Entry 9BYM (electron microscopy, 3.11 A resolution); this record covers chains D and G of the 18 polymer chains in the assembly.

[Chain D]
Name: ATP synthase subunit beta
Source organism: Sus scrofa
Notes: EC 7.1.2.2
UniProt: A0A8D1JU29 (A0A8D1JU29_PIG); residues -89 to 480 here correspond to UniProt positions 1-570 (UniProt number = residue number + 90)
Sequence (570 residues; each row starts with the number of its first residue; numbers below 1 keep their minus sign (Met-89 is residue -89)):
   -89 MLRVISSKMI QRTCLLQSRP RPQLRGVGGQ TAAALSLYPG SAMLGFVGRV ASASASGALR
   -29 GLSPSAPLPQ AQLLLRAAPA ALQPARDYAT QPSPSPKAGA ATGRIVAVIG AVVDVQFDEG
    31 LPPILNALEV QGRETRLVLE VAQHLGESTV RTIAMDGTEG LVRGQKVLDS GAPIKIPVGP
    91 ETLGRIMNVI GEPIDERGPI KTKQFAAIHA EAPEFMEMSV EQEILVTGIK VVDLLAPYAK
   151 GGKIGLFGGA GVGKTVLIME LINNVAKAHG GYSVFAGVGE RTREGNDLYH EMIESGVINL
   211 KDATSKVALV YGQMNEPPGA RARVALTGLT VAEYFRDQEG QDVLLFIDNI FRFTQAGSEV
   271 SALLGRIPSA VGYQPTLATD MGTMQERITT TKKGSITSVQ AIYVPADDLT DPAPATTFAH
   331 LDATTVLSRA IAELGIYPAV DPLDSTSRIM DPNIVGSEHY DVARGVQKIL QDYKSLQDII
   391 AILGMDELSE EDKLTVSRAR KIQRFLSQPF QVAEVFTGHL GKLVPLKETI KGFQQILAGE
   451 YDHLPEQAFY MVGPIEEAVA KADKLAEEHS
Disordered / not traced: -89 to 9, 480

[Chain G]
Name: ATP synthase subunit gamma
Source organism: Sus scrofa
UniProt: A0A8D0YCC0 (A0A8D0YCC0_PIG); residues 0-272 here correspond to UniProt positions 1-273 (UniProt number = residue number + 1)
Sequence (273 residues; each row starts with the number of its first residue; numbering starts at 0):
     0 MATLKDITRR LKSIKNIQKI TKSMKMVAAA KYARAERDLK PARVYGIGSL ALYEKADIKV
    60 PEDKKKHLII GVSSDRGLCG AIHSSVAKQI KSEVANLTAA GKEVKIVGVG DKIRGILHRT
   120 HSDQFLVTFK EVGRKPPTFG DASVIALELL NSGYEFDEGS IIFNRFRSVI SYKTEEKPIF
   180 SLDTVASAES MSIYDDIDAD VLRNYQEYSL ANIIYYSLKE STTSEQSARM TAMDNASKNA
   240 SEMIDKLTLT FNRTRQAVIT KELIEIISGA AAL
Disordered / not traced: 0

[Chain D / chain G interface]
Contacting residue pairs (19):
  Ala272(D) with Leu272(G)
  Gly275(D) with Leu272(G)
  Arg276(D) with Leu272(G)
  Ile277(D) with Ala269(G), hydrophobic; Leu272(G)
  Pro278(D) with Ile265(G); Gly268(G)
  Val281(D) with Glu264(G)
  Asp318(D) with Lys4(G), salt bridge
  Asp388(D) with Asn15(G), hydrogen bond; Ile19(G)
  Ile389(D) with Ile19(G), hydrophobic
  Ile392(D) with Ile16(G); Ile19(G), hydrophobic; Thr20(G); Met23(G), hydrophobic; Leu77(G)
  Leu393(D) with Met23(G), hydrophobic
  Glu397(D) with Arg75(G), salt bridge
Interface residues without a listed pair, chain D (14 interface residues in all): Ser279, Ala280
Interface residues without a listed pair, chain G (14 interface residues in all): Arg228

[Summary]
Chain D and chain G each contribute 14 residues to their interface, with 1 hydrogen bond and 2 salt bridges.
Polar pairs include Asp318(D)-Lys4(G), Glu397(D)-Arg75(G) and Asp388(D)-Asn15(G).
Chain D is ATP synthase subunit beta and chain G is ATP synthase subunit gamma, both from Sus scrofa; the
structure, Cryo-EM structure of ATP synthase non-stator state, was determined by electron microscopy.
